Entry 8G2W (electron microscopy, 3.70 A resolution); this record covers chains I and R of the 8 polymer chains in the assembly.

# Chain I
Name: DNA-directed RNA polymerase subunit beta
From: Escherichia coli
UniProt: C3SIA7 (C3SIA7_ECOLX); residues 2-1341 here = UniProt positions 2-1341
Sequence (1340 residues; each row starts with the number of its first residue):
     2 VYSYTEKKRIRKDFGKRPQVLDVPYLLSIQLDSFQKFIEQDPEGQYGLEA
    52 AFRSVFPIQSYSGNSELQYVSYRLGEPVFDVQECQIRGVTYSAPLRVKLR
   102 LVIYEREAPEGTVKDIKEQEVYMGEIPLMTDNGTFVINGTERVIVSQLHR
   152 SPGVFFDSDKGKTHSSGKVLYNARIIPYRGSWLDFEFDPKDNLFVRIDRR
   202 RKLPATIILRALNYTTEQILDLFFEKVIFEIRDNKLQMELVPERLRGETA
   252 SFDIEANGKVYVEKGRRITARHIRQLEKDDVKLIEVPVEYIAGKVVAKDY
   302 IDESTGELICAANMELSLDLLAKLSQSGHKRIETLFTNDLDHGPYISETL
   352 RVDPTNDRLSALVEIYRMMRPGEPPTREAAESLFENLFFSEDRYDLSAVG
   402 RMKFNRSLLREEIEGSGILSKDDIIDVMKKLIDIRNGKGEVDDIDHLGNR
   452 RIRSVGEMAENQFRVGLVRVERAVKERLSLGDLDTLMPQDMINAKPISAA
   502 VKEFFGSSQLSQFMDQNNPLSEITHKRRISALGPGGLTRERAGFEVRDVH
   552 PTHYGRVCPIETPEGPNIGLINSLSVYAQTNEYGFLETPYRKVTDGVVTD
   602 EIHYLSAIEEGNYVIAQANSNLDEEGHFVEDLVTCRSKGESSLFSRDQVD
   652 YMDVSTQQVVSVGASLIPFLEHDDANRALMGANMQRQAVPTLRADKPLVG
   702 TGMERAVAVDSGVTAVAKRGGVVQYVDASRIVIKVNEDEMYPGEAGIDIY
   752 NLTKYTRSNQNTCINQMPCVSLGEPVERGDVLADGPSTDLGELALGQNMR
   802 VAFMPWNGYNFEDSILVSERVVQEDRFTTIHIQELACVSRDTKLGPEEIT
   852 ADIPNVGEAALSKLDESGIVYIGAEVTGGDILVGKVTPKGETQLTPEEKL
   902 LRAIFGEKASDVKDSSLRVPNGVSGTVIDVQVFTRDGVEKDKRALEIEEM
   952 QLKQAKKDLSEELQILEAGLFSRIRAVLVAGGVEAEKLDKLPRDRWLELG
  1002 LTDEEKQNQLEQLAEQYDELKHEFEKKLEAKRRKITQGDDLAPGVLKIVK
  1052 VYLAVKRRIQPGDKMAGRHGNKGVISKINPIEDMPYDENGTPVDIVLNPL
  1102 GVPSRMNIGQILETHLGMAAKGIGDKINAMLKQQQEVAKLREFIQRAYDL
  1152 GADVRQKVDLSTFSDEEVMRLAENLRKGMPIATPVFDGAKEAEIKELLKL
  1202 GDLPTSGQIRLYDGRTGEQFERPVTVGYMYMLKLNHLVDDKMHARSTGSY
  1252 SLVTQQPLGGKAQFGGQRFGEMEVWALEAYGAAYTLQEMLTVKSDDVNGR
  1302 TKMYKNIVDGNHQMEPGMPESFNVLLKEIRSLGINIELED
Disordered / not traced: 891-914

# Chain R
Molecule: 47-nt RNA strand
From: Escherichia coli
Notes: EC 2.7.7.6
Sequence (47 nucleotides; each row starts with the number of its first residue):
     1 GCAGAGGUUCUAGCUACACCCUCUAUAAAAAACUAAGGACCACACGA
Metal / ion sites: Mg2+: A47 (shared with 3 residues of chain J)

# Interface between chain I and chain R
Pairs across the interface (31; chain I residue first):
  Gln-510(I) / C43(R)  hydrogen bond to the phosphate
  Gln-513(I) / C43(R)  hydrogen bond to the sugar
  Gln-513(I) / A44(R)  sugar contact
  Leu-533(I) / A44(R)  phosphate contact
  Arg-540(I) / C43(R)  salt bridge to the phosphate
  Arg-540(I) / A44(R)  salt bridge to the phosphate
  Pro-564(I) / C45(R)  phosphate contact
  Glu-565(I) / G46(R)  phosphate contact
  Glu-565(I) / A47(R)  phosphate contact
  Asn-568(I) / A44(R)  hydrogen bond to the phosphate
  Asn-568(I) / C45(R)  phosphate contact
  Asn-684(I) / G46(R)  phosphate contact
  Met-685(I) / A47(R)  phosphate contact
  Arg-687(I) / C45(R)  salt bridge to the phosphate
  Gln-688(I) / C45(R)  hydrogen bond to the sugar
  Gln-688(I) / G46(R)  sugar contact
  Asn-856(I) / C10(R)  base contact
  Asn-856(I) / U34(R)  phosphate contact
  Lys-1065(I) / G46(R)  hydrogen bond to the phosphate
  Lys-1065(I) / A47(R)  salt bridge to the phosphate
  Lys-1073(I) / A47(R)  salt bridge to the phosphate
  His-1237(I) / C45(R)  hydrogen bond to the sugar
  His-1237(I) / G46(R)  sugar contact
  Ser-1250(I) / G37(R)  base contact
  Tyr-1251(I) / G37(R)  sugar contact
  Tyr-1251(I) / G38(R)  phosphate contact
  Ser-1252(I) / G38(R)  phosphate contact
  Ser-1252(I) / A39(R)  hydrogen bond to the phosphate
  Leu-1253(I) / G38(R)  sugar contact
  Leu-1259(I) / A39(R)  phosphate contact
  Lys-1306(I) / C17(R)  hydrogen bond to the phosphate
Other interface residues (no listed pair), chain I (25 interface residues in all): Phe-514, Arg-529, Ile-572, Thr-1302
Other interface residues (no listed pair), chain R (13 interface residues in all): A18, A42

# Summary
25 residues of chain I face 13 of chain R across their interface; the contacts include 8 hydrogen bonds and 5
salt bridges. Polar contacts include Gln-513(I)/C43(R), Gln-688(I)/C45(R) and His-1237(I)/C45(R).
Here chain I is DNA-directed RNA polymerase subunit beta and chain R is a 47-nt RNA strand, both from
Escherichia coli. Entry 8G2W (Cryo-EM structure of 3DVA component 2 of Escherichia coli que-PEC (paused
elongation complex) RNA Polymerase minus ...) was determined by electron microscopy, deposited together with
8F3C, 8G00, 8G1S, 8G4W, 8G7E and 8G8Z.
